1PEG - chains A and P; structure by X-ray diffraction, 2.59 A resolution.

# Chain A
Molecule: histone H3 methyltransferase DIM-5
Source organism: Neurospora crassa
Notes: EC 2.1.1.43
UniProt: Q8X225 (DIM5_NEUCR); residues 17-318 here = UniProt positions 17-318
Chain sequence (302 residues; each row starts with the number of its first residue):
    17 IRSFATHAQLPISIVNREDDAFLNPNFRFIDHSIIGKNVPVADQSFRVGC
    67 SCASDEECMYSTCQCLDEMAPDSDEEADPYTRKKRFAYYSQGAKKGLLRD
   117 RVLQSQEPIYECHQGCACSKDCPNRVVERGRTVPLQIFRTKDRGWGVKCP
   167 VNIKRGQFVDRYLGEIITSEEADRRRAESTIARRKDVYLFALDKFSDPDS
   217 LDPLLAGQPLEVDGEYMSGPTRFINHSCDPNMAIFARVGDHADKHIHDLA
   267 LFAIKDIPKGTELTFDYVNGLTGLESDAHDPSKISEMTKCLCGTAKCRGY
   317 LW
Unresolved in the structure: 17-25, 88-93, 224, 286-305
Ion coordination: Zn2+ site 1: Cys-66, Cys-81, Cys-128, Cys-132; Zn2+ site 2: Cys-66, Cys-68, Cys-74, Cys-79; Zn2+ site 3: Cys-74, Cys-128, Cys-134, Cys-138; Zn2+ site 4: Cys-244, Cys-306, Cys-308, Cys-313
Small-molecule neighbours: S-adenosylhomocysteine (SAH): Arg-159, Gly-160, Trp-161, Lys-201, Asp-202, Val-203, Tyr-204, Arg-238, Phe-239, Ile-240, Asn-241, His-242, Tyr-283, Cys-306, Leu-307, Leu-317, Trp-318
Reported in the primary citation:
  - mutagenesis - Y178F, D209E, D209K, D209Q, R238H, L317A: decreased catalytic activity
  - mutagenesis - Y178F, D209E, D209K, D209Q: unchanged binding to AdoMet
  - Zn2+ coordination: Cys-244, Cys-306, Cys-308, Cys-313
  - contacts within the chain: His-242/Tyr-283 (hydrogen bond), Ile-240/Tyr-283 (hydrogen bond)
  - binding site for S-adenosylhomocysteine: Tyr-283, Leu-307, Leu-317, Trp-318
  - mutagenesis - Y178V, L317A: decreased binding to AdoMet
  - catalytic residues: Tyr-178
  - catalytic residues: Tyr-283 (proposed by the authors, not directly observed)
  - mutagenesis - F281Y: unchanged catalytic activity on histones
  - specificity-determining residues: Phe-281
  - mutagenesis - Y283F: abolished catalytic activity (citing earlier work)
  - mutagenesis - Y283F: abolished binding to AdoMet (citing earlier work)
  - mutagenesis - Y178V: abolished catalytic activity on histones

# Chain P
Molecule: Histone H3
UniProt: P02303 (H3_YEAST); residues 1-15 here = UniProt positions 1-15
Chain sequence (15 residues; numbered 1 to 15; the number before each row is that of its first residue):
     1 ARTKQTARKSTGGKA
Unresolved in the structure: 1-6, 14-15
Reported in the primary citation:
  - post-translational modification sites: Ser-10 (citing earlier work)
  - post-translational modification sites: Lys-9
  - specificity-determining residues: Thr-11 (proposed by the authors, not directly observed)

# Interface between chain A and chain P
Contacting residue pairs (21):
  Tyr-178(A) / Lys-9(P)  hydrogen bond
  Val-203(A) / Ala-7(P)
  Val-203(A) / Arg-8(P)
  Leu-205(A) / Arg-8(P)
  Leu-205(A) / Lys-9(P)  hydrogen bond (backbone-backbone)
  Phe-206(A) / Lys-9(P)
  Phe-206(A) / Ser-10(P)
  Phe-206(A) / Thr-11(P)
  Ala-207(A) / Arg-8(P)
  Ala-207(A) / Lys-9(P)  hydrogen bond (backbone-backbone)
  Asp-209(A) / Ser-10(P)  hydrogen bond
  Asp-209(A) / Thr-11(P)  hydrogen bond (side chain-backbone)
  Glu-227(A) / Arg-8(P)  salt bridge
  Ile-250(A) / Thr-11(P)
  Phe-281(A) / Lys-9(P)
  Tyr-283(A) / Lys-9(P)
  Tyr-283(A) / Ser-10(P)  hydrogen bond (backbone-backbone)
  Asn-285(A) / Ser-10(P)
  Trp-318(A) / Ala-7(P)  hydrophobic
  Trp-318(A) / Arg-8(P)
  Trp-318(A) / Lys-9(P)
Other interface residues (no listed pair), chain A (17 interface residues in all): Tyr-204, Lys-210, Pro-225, Leu-265, Val-284
Other interface residues (no listed pair), chain P (6 interface residues in all): Gly-12
From the paper, about this interface:
  - specific contacts: Tyr-178(A)/Lys-9(P) (hydrogen bond), Leu-205(A)/Lys-9(P) (backbone contact), Phe-206(A)/Thr-11(P) (hydrophobic contact), Phe-206(A)/Lys-9(P) (hydrophobic contact), Ala-207(A)/Lys-9(P) (backbone contact), Asp-209(A)/Ser-10(P) (hydrogen bond), Lys-210(A)/Thr-11(P) (hydrophobic contact), Phe-281(A)/Lys-9(P) (hydrophobic contact), Tyr-283(A)/Ser-10(P) (backbone contact), Tyr-283(A)/Lys-9(P) (hydrophobic contact), Trp-318(A)/Ala-7(P) (hydrophobic contact), Trp-318(A)/Lys-9(P) (hydrophobic contact)
  - interface residues, chain P: Thr-11(P)

# Summary
17 residues of chain A and 6 residues of chain P are in contact, with 6 hydrogen bonds and 1 salt bridge.
Among the polar pairs are Glu-227(A)/Arg-8(P), Tyr-178(A)/Lys-9(P) and Asp-209(A)/Ser-10(P). The paper
describes hydrogen bonds between Tyr-178(A) and Lys-9(P) and Asp-209(A) and Ser-10(P); backbone contacts
between Leu-205(A) and Lys-9(P), Ala-207(A) and Lys-9(P) and Tyr-283(A) and Ser-10(P); hydrophobic contacts
between Phe-206(A) and Thr-11(P), Phe-206(A) and Lys-9(P) and Lys-210(A) and Thr-11(P) among others. The paper
reports catalytic residues Tyr-178(A) and Tyr-283(A); Y178F, D209E and D209K of chain A, among others, reduce
catalytic activity; 9 substitutions were tested in all.
Here chain A is histone H3 methyltransferase DIM-5 (Neurospora crassa) and chain P is Histone H3. Entry 1PEG
(Structural basis for the product specificity of histone lysine methyltransferases) was determined by X-ray
diffraction.
